4ONC - chains A and B; structure by X-ray diffraction, 1.83 A resolution.

== Chain A (and B) ==
Protein: Decaprenyl diphosphate synthase
From: Mycobacterium tuberculosis
Notes: EC 2.5.1.86, 2.5.1.87; chain B of this document is another copy of the same molecule, construct and numbering; everything in this record applies to it too
Reference sequence: P60479 (DPDS_MYCTU); residues 13-296 here = UniProt positions 13-296
Chain sequence (284 residues; numbered 13 to 296; the number before each row is that of its first residue):
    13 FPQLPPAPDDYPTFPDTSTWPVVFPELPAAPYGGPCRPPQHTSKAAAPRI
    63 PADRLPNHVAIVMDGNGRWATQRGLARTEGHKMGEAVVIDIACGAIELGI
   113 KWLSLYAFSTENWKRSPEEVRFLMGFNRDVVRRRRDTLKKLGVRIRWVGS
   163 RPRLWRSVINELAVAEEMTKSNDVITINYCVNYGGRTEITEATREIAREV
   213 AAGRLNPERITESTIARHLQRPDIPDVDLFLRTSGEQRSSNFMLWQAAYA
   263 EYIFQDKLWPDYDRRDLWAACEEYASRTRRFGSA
Not modelled in the structure: 43-45, 293-296 (chain B: 44-45)
Small-molecule neighbours: 40B ([hydroxy(1,1':3',1''-terphenyl-3-yl)methanediyl]bis(phosphonic acid)): Gly-77, Asn-78, Gly-79, Arg-80, Thr-83, Gln-84, Arg-89, Arg-127
What the authors report for this chain:
  - binding site for 40B: Gly-77, Asn-78, Gly-79, Arg-80, Thr-83, Arg-89, Arg-127, Arg-292, Phe-293

== Chain A / chain B interface ==
Residue-residue contacts (76; chain A residue first):
  Arg-80(A) / Arg-292(B)
  Glu-123(A) / Tyr-261(B)
  Lys-126(A) / Phe-293(B)
  Lys-126(A) / Gly-294(B)  hydrogen bond (side chain-backbone)
  Arg-127(A) / Phe-293(B)
  Arg-198(A) / Glu-224(B)
  Arg-198(A) / Asp-238(B)  salt bridge
  Arg-198(A) / Trp-257(B)  hydrogen bond (side chain-backbone)
  Arg-198(A) / Gln-258(B)
  Arg-198(A) / Ala-260(B)
  Arg-198(A) / Tyr-261(B)
  Thr-199(A) / Glu-224(B)  hydrogen bond
  Ile-201(A) / Ile-201(B)  hydrophobic
  Ile-201(A) / Ile-227(B)  hydrophobic
  Thr-202(A) / Thr-223(B)
  Thr-202(A) / Glu-224(B)
  Thr-202(A) / Ile-227(B)
  Thr-202(A) / Trp-257(B)
  Thr-205(A) / Thr-205(B)  hydrogen bond
  Thr-205(A) / Ile-227(B)
  Arg-206(A) / Pro-219(B)
  Arg-206(A) / Ile-222(B)  hydrogen bond (side chain-backbone)
  Ile-208(A) / Thr-205(B)
  Ala-209(A) / Val-212(B)
  Ala-209(A) / Pro-219(B)
  Ala-209(A) / Ile-222(B)  hydrophobic
  Arg-210(A) / Pro-219(B)
  Arg-210(A) / Glu-220(B)  salt bridge
  Val-212(A) / Ala-209(B)
  Val-212(A) / Ala-213(B)  hydrophobic
  Ala-213(A) / Val-212(B)  hydrophobic
  Pro-219(A) / Arg-206(B)
  Pro-219(A) / Ala-209(B)
  Pro-219(A) / Ala-213(B)  hydrophobic
  Glu-220(A) / Arg-210(B)  salt bridge
  Ile-222(A) / Arg-206(B)  hydrogen bond (backbone-side chain)
  Ile-222(A) / Ala-209(B)  hydrophobic
  Thr-223(A) / Thr-202(B)
  Glu-224(A) / Arg-198(B)
  Glu-224(A) / Thr-199(B)  hydrogen bond
  Glu-224(A) / Thr-202(B)
  Ile-227(A) / Ile-201(B)  hydrophobic
  Ile-227(A) / Thr-202(B)
  Ile-227(A) / Thr-205(B)
  Asp-238(A) / Arg-198(B)  salt bridge
  Glu-248(A) / Arg-292(B)  salt bridge
  Gln-249(A) / Glu-263(B)
  Gln-249(A) / Tyr-264(B)  hydrogen bond (backbone-backbone)
  Gln-249(A) / Arg-289(B)
  Arg-250(A) / Tyr-261(B)
  Arg-250(A) / Ala-262(B)
  Arg-250(A) / Glu-263(B)  salt bridge
  Ser-251(A) / Ala-260(B)  hydrogen bond (side chain-backbone)
  Ser-252(A) / Ala-260(B)
  Asn-253(A) / Ala-260(B)  hydrogen bond (backbone-backbone)
  Asn-253(A) / Tyr-261(B)  hydrogen bond
  Leu-256(A) / Leu-256(B)
  Trp-257(A) / Arg-198(B)  hydrogen bond (backbone-side chain)
  Trp-257(A) / Thr-202(B)
  Gln-258(A) / Arg-198(B)
  Ala-260(A) / Arg-198(B)
  Ala-260(A) / Ser-251(B)  hydrogen bond (backbone-side chain)
  Ala-260(A) / Ser-252(B)  hydrogen bond (backbone-backbone)
  Ala-260(A) / Asn-253(B)  hydrogen bond (backbone-backbone)
  Tyr-261(A) / Glu-123(B)  hydrogen bond
  Tyr-261(A) / Arg-198(B)
  Tyr-261(A) / Arg-250(B)
  Tyr-261(A) / Asn-253(B)  hydrogen bond
  Ala-262(A) / Arg-250(B)
  Glu-263(A) / Gln-249(B)
  Glu-263(A) / Arg-250(B)  salt bridge
  Tyr-264(A) / Gln-249(B)  hydrogen bond (backbone-backbone)
  Tyr-264(A) / Ser-251(B)
  Phe-266(A) / Phe-266(B)  hydrophobic
  Arg-289(A) / Gly-247(B)  hydrogen bond (side chain-backbone)
  Arg-289(A) / Gln-249(B)
Other interface residues (no listed pair), chain A (40 interface residues in all): Ala-259, Glu-285
Other interface residues (no listed pair), chain B (40 interface residues in all): Ile-208, Glu-248, Ile-265

== Overview ==
Chain A and chain B each contribute 40 residues to their interface; the contacts include 19 hydrogen bonds and
7 salt bridges. Polar contacts include Arg-198(A)/Asp-238(B), Arg-210(A)/Glu-220(B) and Glu-248(A)/Arg-292(B).
Bound to chain A: compound 40B. The paper reports a binding site for 40B at Gly-77(A), Asn-78(A) and Gly-79(A)
among others.
Both chains are Decaprenyl diphosphate synthase (Mycobacterium tuberculosis). Entry 4ONC (Crystal Structure of
Mycobacterium Tuberculosis Decaprenyl Diphosphate Synthase in Complex with BPH-640) was determined by X-ray
diffraction (same publication as 3WQM, 3WQN, 4KT8, 3WQK and 3WQL).
